PDB entry 2A92 | X-ray diffraction, 2.04 A resolution | chains A and C of the 4 polymer chains in the assembly

Chain A (and C):
Molecule: L-lactate dehydrogenase
From: Plasmodium vivax
Notes: EC 1.1.1.27; chain C of this document is another copy of the same molecule, construct and numbering; everything in this record applies to it too
Amino-acid sequence (321 residues; each row starts with the number of its first residue; note: 14 numbers in that range are skipped by the numbering (no residue carries them; nothing is unmodelled there); a row labelled like 73A-73B holds insertion residues (73A, then the next letters in order)):
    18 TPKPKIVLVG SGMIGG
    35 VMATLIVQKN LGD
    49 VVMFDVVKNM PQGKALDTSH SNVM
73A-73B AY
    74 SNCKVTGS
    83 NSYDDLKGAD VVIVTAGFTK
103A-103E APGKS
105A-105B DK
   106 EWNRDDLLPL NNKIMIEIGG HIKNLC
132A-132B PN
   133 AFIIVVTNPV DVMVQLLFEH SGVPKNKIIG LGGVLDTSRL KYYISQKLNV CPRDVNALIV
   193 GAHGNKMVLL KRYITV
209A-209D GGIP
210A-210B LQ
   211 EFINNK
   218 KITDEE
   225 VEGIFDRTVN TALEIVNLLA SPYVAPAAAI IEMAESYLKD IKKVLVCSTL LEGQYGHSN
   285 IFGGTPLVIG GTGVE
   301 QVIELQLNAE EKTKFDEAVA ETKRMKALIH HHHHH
Not modelled in the structure: 331-335 (chain C: 333-335)
Differences from the reference sequence: expression tag (330-335)
Small-molecule neighbours: NADH (NAI; 1,4-dihydronicotinamide adenine dinucleotide): Val26, Gly27, Ser28, Gly29, Met30, Ile31, Gly32, Phe52, Asp53, Val54, Val55, Met58, Tyr85, Thr97, Ala98, Gly99, Ile119, Glu122, Val138, Thr139, Asn140, Val142, Leu163, Gly164, Leu167, His195, Ser245, Pro246, Pro250

Chain A / chain C interface:
Pairs across the interface (91):
  Thr38(A) - Val248(C)
  Leu39(A) - Gln42(C)
  Gln42(A) - Leu39(C)
  Gln42(A) - Lys43(C)
  Lys43(A) - Gln42(C)
  Asn57(A) - Leu242(C)
  Met58(A) - Leu242(C)
  Met58(A) - Leu243(C)  hydrophobic
  Gly61(A) - Ile239(C)
  Gly61(A) - Leu242(C)
  Gly61(A) - Leu243(C)
  Lys62(A) - Leu243(C)
  Lys62(A) - Tyr247(C)
  Leu64(A) - Tyr175(C)
  Leu64(A) - Arg231(C)
  Leu64(A) - Glu238(C)
  Leu64(A) - Ile239(C)  hydrophobic
  Asp65(A) - Ile239(C)
  Asp65(A) - Pro246(C)
  Asp65(A) - Tyr247(C)  hydrogen bond (side chain-backbone)
  Asp65(A) - Val248(C)  hydrogen bond (side chain-backbone)
  Asp65(A) - Ala249(C)  hydrogen bond (side chain-backbone)
  Asp65(A) - Pro250(C)
  Thr66(A) - Val248(C)
  Ser67(A) - Tyr174(C)
  His68(A) - Ser170(C)
  His68(A) - Arg171(C)  hydrogen bond
  His68(A) - Tyr175(C)  hydrogen bond
  His68(A) - Thr235(C)
  His68(A) - Ala249(C)
  Asn70(A) - Tyr174(C)
  Asn70(A) - Pro184(C)
  Val71(A) - Ser170(C)
  Val71(A) - Lys173(C)
  Val71(A) - Pro184(C)  hydrophobic
  Val71(A) - Arg185(C)  hydrogen bond (backbone-side chain)
  Met72(A) - Val166(C)
  Met72(A) - Ser170(C)
  Met72(A) - Arg185(C)
  Met72(A) - Ala249(C)
  Met72(A) - Ala252(C)
  Met72(A) - Ala253(C)  hydrophobic
  Met72(A) - Glu256(C)
  Tyr73B(A) - Cys183(C)  hydrophobic
  Tyr73B(A) - Arg185(C)
  Tyr73B(A) - Asp186(C)  hydrogen bond
  Ser74(A) - Pro184(C)
  Asn75(A) - Pro184(C)
  Ser170(A) - His68(C)
  Ser170(A) - Val71(C)
  Ser170(A) - Met72(C)
  Arg171(A) - His68(C)  hydrogen bond
  Lys173(A) - Val71(C)
  Tyr174(A) - Ser67(C)
  Tyr174(A) - Asn70(C)
  Tyr175(A) - Leu64(C)
  Tyr175(A) - His68(C)  hydrogen bond
  Cys183(A) - Tyr73B(C)  hydrophobic
  Cys183(A) - Asn75(C)
  Pro184(A) - Val71(C)  hydrophobic
  Pro184(A) - Ser74(C)
  Pro184(A) - Asn75(C)
  Arg185(A) - Val71(C)  hydrogen bond (side chain-backbone)
  Arg185(A) - Met72(C)
  Arg185(A) - Tyr73B(C)
  Asp186(A) - Tyr73B(C)  hydrogen bond
  Arg231(A) - Leu64(C)
  Thr235(A) - His68(C)
  Glu238(A) - Leu64(C)
  Ile239(A) - Gly61(C)
  Ile239(A) - Leu64(C)  hydrophobic
  Ile239(A) - Asp65(C)
  Ile239(A) - His68(C)
  Leu242(A) - Asn57(C)
  Leu242(A) - Met58(C)
  Leu242(A) - Gly61(C)
  Leu243(A) - Met58(C)  hydrophobic
  Leu243(A) - Gly61(C)
  Leu243(A) - Lys62(C)
  Pro246(A) - Asp65(C)
  Tyr247(A) - Lys62(C)
  Tyr247(A) - Asp65(C)  hydrogen bond (backbone-side chain)
  Val248(A) - Thr38(C)
  Val248(A) - Asp65(C)  hydrogen bond (backbone-side chain)
  Ala249(A) - Asp65(C)  hydrogen bond (backbone-side chain)
  Ala249(A) - His68(C)
  Ala249(A) - Met72(C)
  Pro250(A) - Asp65(C)
  Ala252(A) - Met72(C)
  Ala253(A) - Met72(C)
  Glu256(A) - Met72(C)
Other interface residues (no listed pair), chain A (49 interface residues in all): Val35, Gln60, Ser69, Cys76, Lys77, Gln178, Val182
Other interface residues (no listed pair), chain C (51 interface residues in all): Val35, Gln60, Thr66, Ser69, Cys76, Lys77, Leu167, Gln178, Val182

Overview:
49 residues of chain A and 51 residues of chain C are in contact, with 14 hydrogen bonds. Polar pairs include
Asp65(A)-Tyr247(C), Asp65(A)-Val248(C) and Asp65(A)-Ala249(C). Ligands of chain A: NADH.
Both chains are L-lactate dehydrogenase (Plasmodium vivax). Entry 2A92 (Crystal structure of lactate
dehydrogenase from Plasmodium vivax: complex with NADH) was determined by X-ray diffraction (same publication
as 2A94 and 2AA3).
